Entry 6WXE (electron microscopy, 3.40 A resolution); this record covers chains 2 and C of the 39 polymer chains in the assembly.

[Chain 2]
Protein: Outer capsid protein VP4
Source organism: Rotavirus A (strain RVA/Monkey/United States/RRV/1975/G3P5B[3])
UniProtKB: G0YZG6 (G0YZG6_ROTRH); numbering as in UniProt (aligned over 1-776)
Sequence (776 residues; numbered 1 to 776; the number before each row is that of its first residue):
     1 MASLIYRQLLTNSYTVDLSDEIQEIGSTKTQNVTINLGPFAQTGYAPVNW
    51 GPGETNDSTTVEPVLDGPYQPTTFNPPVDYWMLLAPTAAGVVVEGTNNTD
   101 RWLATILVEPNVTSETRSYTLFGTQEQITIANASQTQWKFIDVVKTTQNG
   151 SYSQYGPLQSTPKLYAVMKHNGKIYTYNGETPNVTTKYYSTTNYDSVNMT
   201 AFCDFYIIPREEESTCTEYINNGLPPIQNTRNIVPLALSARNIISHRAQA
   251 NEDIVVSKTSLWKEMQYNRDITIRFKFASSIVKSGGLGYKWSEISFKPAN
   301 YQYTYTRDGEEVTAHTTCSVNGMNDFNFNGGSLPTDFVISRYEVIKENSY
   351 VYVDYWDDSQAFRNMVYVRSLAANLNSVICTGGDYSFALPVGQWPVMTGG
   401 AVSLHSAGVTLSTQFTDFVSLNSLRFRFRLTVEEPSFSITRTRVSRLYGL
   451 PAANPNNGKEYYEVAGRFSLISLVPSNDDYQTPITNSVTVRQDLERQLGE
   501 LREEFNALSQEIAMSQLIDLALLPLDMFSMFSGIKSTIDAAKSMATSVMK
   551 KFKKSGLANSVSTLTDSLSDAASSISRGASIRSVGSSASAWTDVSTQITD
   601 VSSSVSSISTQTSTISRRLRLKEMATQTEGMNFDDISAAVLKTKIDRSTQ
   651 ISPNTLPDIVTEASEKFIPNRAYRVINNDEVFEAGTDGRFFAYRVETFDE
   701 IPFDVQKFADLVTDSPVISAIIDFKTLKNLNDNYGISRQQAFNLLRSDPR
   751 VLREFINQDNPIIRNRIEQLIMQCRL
Unresolved in the structure: 225-249, 599-605
Small-molecule neighbours: N-acetylglucosamine (NAG; 2-acetamido-2-deoxy-beta-D-glucopyranose): Ser580, Thr596, Gln597, Ile598

[Chain C]
Protein: Intermediate capsid protein VP6
Source organism: Rotavirus A (strain RVA/Monkey/United States/RRV/1975/G3P5B[3])
UniProtKB: B2BN53 (VP6_ROTRH); residues 1-397 here = UniProt positions 1-397
Sequence (397 residues; each row starts with the number of its first residue):
     1 MDVLYSLSKTLKDARDKIVEGTLYSNVSDLIQQFNQMIITMNGNEFQTGG
    51 IGNLPIRNWNFDFGLLGTTLLNLDANYVETARNTIDYFVDFVDNVCMDEM
   101 VRESQRNGIAPQSDSLRKLSGIKFKRINFDNSSEYIENWNLQNRRQRTGF
   151 TFHKPNIFPYSASFTLNRSQPAHDNLMGTMWLNAGSEIQVAGFDYSCAIN
   201 APANIQQFEHIVQLRRVLTTATITLLPDAERFSFPRVINSADGATTWYFN
   251 PVILRPNNVEVEFLLNGQIINTYQARFGTIIARNFDTIRLSFQLMRPPNM
   301 TPAVAALFPNAQPFEHHATVGLTLRIESAVCESVLADASKTMLANVTSVR
   351 QEYAIPVGPVFPPGMNWTDLITNYSPSREDNLQRVFTVASIRSMLVK

[Chain 2 / chain C interface]
Contacting residue pairs (24; chain 2 residue first):
  Asn506(2) with Asn204(C)
  Arg689(2) with Glu262(C), salt bridge; Arg289(C)
  Glu700(2) with Gln268(C); Ile269(C), hydrogen bond (side chain-backbone)
  Phe724(2) with Ile269(C), hydrophobic
  Lys725(2) with Glu260(C); Glu262(C); Thr272(C); Gln274(C)
  Thr726(2) with Gln274(C)
  Lys728(2) with Ile269(C), hydrogen bond (side chain-backbone); Ile270(C), hydrogen bond (side chain-backbone)
  Asn729(2) with Thr272(C)
  Asp732(2) with Ile270(C)
  Asn733(2) with Arg276(C)
  Asn765(2) with Gln274(C); Ala275(C)
  Gln769(2) with Asn258(C), hydrogen bond; Glu260(C)
  Met772(2) with Ile205(C)
  Arg775(2) with Ala203(C), hydrogen bond (side chain-backbone); Asn204(C); Met295(C)
Interface residues without a listed pair, chain 2 (16 interface residues in all): Asp699, Leu776
Interface residues without a listed pair, chain C (18 interface residues in all): Gly267, Tyr273, Pro298

[Overview]
Chain 2 and chain C form an interface of 16 and 18 residues respectively; the contacts include 5 hydrogen
bonds and 1 salt bridge. Polar contacts include Arg689(2)-Glu262(C), Glu700(2)-Ile269(C) and
Lys728(2)-Ile269(C). Ligands of chain 2: N-acetylglucosamine.
Chain 2 is Outer capsid protein VP4 and chain C is Intermediate capsid protein VP6, both from Rotavirus A
(strain RVA/Monkey/United States/RRV/1975/G3P5B[3]); the structure, Cryo-EM reconstruction of VP5*/VP8*
assembly from rhesus rotavirus particles - Upright conformation, was determined by electron microscopy,
deposited together with 6WXF and 6WXG.
